Entry 5OKZ (X-ray diffraction, 3.20 A resolution); this record covers chains i and l of the 10 polymer chains in the assembly.

# Chain i
Name: Exosome complex component RRP42
Source organism: Saccharomyces cerevisiae (strain ATCC 204508 / S288c)
Reference sequence: Q12277 (RRP42_YEAST); residue numbers follow UniProt; this construct covers 1-265
Chain sequence (268 residues; each row starts with the number of its first residue; numbers below 1 keep their minus sign (Gly-2 is residue -2)):
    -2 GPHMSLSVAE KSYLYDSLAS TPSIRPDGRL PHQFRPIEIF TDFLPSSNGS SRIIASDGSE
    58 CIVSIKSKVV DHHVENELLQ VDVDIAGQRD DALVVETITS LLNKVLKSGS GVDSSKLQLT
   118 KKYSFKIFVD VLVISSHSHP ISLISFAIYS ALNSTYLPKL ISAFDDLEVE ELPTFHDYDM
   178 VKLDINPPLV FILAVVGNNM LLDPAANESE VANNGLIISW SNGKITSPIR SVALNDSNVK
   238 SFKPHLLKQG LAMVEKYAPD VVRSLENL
Unresolved in the structure: -2 to 0, 164-167
Differences from the reference sequence: expression tag (-2 to 0); conflict Ile138 (Val in Q12277)

# Chain l
Name: Exosome complex component RRP4
Source organism: Saccharomyces cerevisiae
Reference sequence: P38792 (RRP4_YEAST); numbering as in UniProt (aligned over 50-359)
Chain sequence (316 residues; each row starts with the number of its first residue):
    44 TGGRSMSDSQ IVTPGELVTD DPIWMRGHGT YFLDNMTYSS VAGTVSRVNR LLSVIPLKGR
   104 YAPETGDHVV GRIAEVGNKR WKVDIGGKQH AVLMLGSVNL PGGILRRKSE SDELQMRSFL
   164 KEGDLLNAEV QSLFQDGSAS LHTRSLKYGK LRNGMFCQVP SSLIVRAKNH THNLPGNITV
   224 VLGVNGYIWL RKTSQMDLAR DTPSANNSSS IKSTGPTGAV SLNPSITRLE EESSWQIYSD
   284 ENDPSISNNI RQAICRYANV IKALAFCEIG ITQQRIVSAY EASMVYSNVG ELIEKNVMES
   344 IGSDILTAEK MRGNGN
Unresolved in the structure: 44-51, 145-150, 246-275, 356-359
Differences from the reference sequence: expression tag (44-49)

# Interface between chain i and chain l
Contacting residue pairs (39):
  Ser2(i) - Arg115(l)
  Ser2(i) - Gly166(l)
  Leu3(i) - Arg115(l)
  Leu3(i) - Gly166(l)
  Ser4(i) - Arg115(l)
  Ser4(i) - Gly166(l)  hydrogen bond (backbone-backbone)
  Ser4(i) - Asp167(l)
  Ser4(i) - Leu168(l)
  Val5(i) - Asp283(l)
  Ala6(i) - Asp283(l)
  Ala6(i) - Asn285(l)  hydrogen bond (backbone-side chain)
  Glu7(i) - Arg115(l)  salt bridge
  Glu7(i) - Leu168(l)
  Glu7(i) - Phe199(l)
  Glu7(i) - Trp232(l)
  Ser9(i) - Asn285(l)  hydrogen bond
  Tyr10(i) - Gly197(l)
  Tyr10(i) - Arg294(l)  hydrogen bond (backbone-side chain)
  Tyr10(i) - Ile297(l)
  Asp13(i) - Arg294(l)
  Ser14(i) - Arg294(l)  hydrogen bond
  Ser17(i) - Asn291(l)
  Ile21(i) - Asn291(l)
  Ile21(i) - Arg294(l)
  Arg22(i) - Cys298(l)  hydrogen bond (backbone-side chain)
  Pro23(i) - Met198(l)  hydrophobic
  Pro23(i) - Cys298(l)
  Asp24(i) - Asn302(l)  hydrogen bond (backbone-side chain)
  Asp24(i) - Val332(l)
  Asp24(i) - Gly333(l)
  Gly25(i) - Asn331(l)
  Gly25(i) - Val332(l)
  Gly25(i) - Gly333(l)  hydrogen bond (backbone-backbone)
  Leu27(i) - Asn331(l)
  Gln30(i) - Gly333(l)  hydrogen bond (side chain-backbone)
  Gln30(i) - Ile336(l)
  Phe31(i) - Ile336(l)
  Pro33(i) - Ile336(l)
  Pro33(i) - Glu337(l)
Also at the interface, not in a pair above, chain i (24 interface residues in all): Thr18, Pro19, Arg26, Arg32
Also at the interface, not in a pair above, chain l (27 interface residues in all): Leu194, Arg195, Asn196, Ile289, Gln295, Ala301, Lys305

# Summary
The interface between chain i and chain l involves 24 residues on one side and 27 on the other, with 9
hydrogen bonds and 1 salt bridge. Polar contacts include Glu7(i)-Arg115(l), Ala6(i)-Asn285(l) and
Ser9(i)-Asn285(l).
Chain i is Exosome complex component RRP42 (Saccharomyces cerevisiae (strain ATCC 204508 / S288c)) and chain l
is Exosome complex component RRP4 (Saccharomyces cerevisiae); the structure, Crystal Strucrure of the Mpp6
Exosome complex, was determined by X-ray diffraction.
